Entry 3JTC (X-ray diffraction, 1.60 A resolution); this record covers chains A and C.

== Chain A ==
Molecule: Endothelial protein C receptor
From: Homo sapiens
Notes: fragment: extracellular domain
UniProt: Q9UNN8 (EPCR_HUMAN); residues 1-193 here correspond to UniProt positions 18-210 (UniProt number = residue number + 17)
Sequence (193 residues; row label = number of the first residue in the row):
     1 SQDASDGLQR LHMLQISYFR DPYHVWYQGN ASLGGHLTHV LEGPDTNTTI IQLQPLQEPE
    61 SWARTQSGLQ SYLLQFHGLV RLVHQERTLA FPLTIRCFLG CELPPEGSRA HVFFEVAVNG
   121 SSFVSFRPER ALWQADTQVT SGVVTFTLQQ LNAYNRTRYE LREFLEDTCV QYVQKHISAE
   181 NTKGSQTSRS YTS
Not modelled in the structure: 1-6, 179-193
Disulfide bonds: Cys-101/Cys-169
Covalently attached groups: N-acetylglucosamine (NAG) linked to Asn-30, Asn-119, Asn-155
Bound ions: Mg2+: Glu-86 (shared with Glu-25(C), Glu-29(C) of chain C); Ca2+: Glu-86 (shared with Glu-7(C), Glu-26(C), Glu-29(C) of chain C)
Small-molecule neighbours: phosphatidylethanolamine (PTY): Leu-11, Met-13, Leu-14, Gln-15, Gly-29, Ala-31, His-39, Leu-41, Ile-50, Thr-65, Gly-68, Leu-69, Tyr-72, Gln-75, Phe-76, Leu-79, Val-80, Val-83, Leu-89, Ile-95, Cys-97, Leu-99, Phe-114, Val-116, Val-118, Phe-123, Trp-133, Thr-147, Leu-151, Arg-156, Thr-157, Glu-160, Leu-161, Glu-163, Phe-164, Thr-168, Cys-169, Tyr-172
UniProt features mapped onto this chain:
  - glycosylation (N-linked (GlcNAc...) asparagine): Asn-30, Asn-47, Asn-119, Asn-155

== Chain C ==
Molecule: Vitamin K-dependent protein C
From: Homo sapiens
Notes: EC 3.4.21.69; fragment: GLA domain
UniProt: P04070 (PROC_HUMAN); residues 1-33 here correspond to UniProt positions 43-75 (UniProt number = residue number + 42)
Sequence (33 residues; numbered 1 to 33; the number before each row is that of its first residue):
     1 ANSFLEELRH SSLERECIEE ICDFEEAKEI FQN
Disulfide bonds: Cys-17/Cys-22
Modified / non-standard residues: Glu-6, Glu-7, Glu-14, Glu-16, Glu-19, Glu-20, Glu-25, Glu-26, Glu-29 (gamma-carboxy-glutamic acid; CGU)
Bound ions: Ca2+ site 1: Ala-1, Asn-2, Glu-6, Glu-7, Glu-16, Glu-26; Ca2+ site 2: Ala-1, Glu-6, Glu-16, Glu-20; Ca2+ site 3: Glu-7, Glu-26, Glu-29 (shared with Glu-86(A) of chain A); Ca2+ site 4: Glu-7, Glu-16, Glu-26, Glu-29; Mg2+ site 1: Glu-14, Glu-19; Ca2+ site 5 near Glu-20 (its only coordinating residue here); Mg2+ site 2: Glu-25, Glu-29 (shared with Glu-86(A) of chain A)
UniProt features mapped onto this chain:
  - modified residue (4-carboxyglutamate): Glu-6, Glu-7, Glu-14, Glu-16, Glu-19, Glu-20, Glu-25, Glu-26, Glu-29

== How chain A and chain C interact ==
Residue-residue contacts - 20 pairs, chain A then chain C:
  Gln-75(A) with Phe-4(C); Leu-5(C)
  Gly-78(A) with Leu-5(C); Leu-8(C)
  Leu-79(A) with Leu-5(C)
  Arg-81(A) with Leu-8(C)
  Leu-82(A) with Glu-7(C); Leu-8(C), hydrophobic
  Gln-85(A) with Leu-8(C)
  Glu-86(A) with Glu-7(C); Glu-25(C); Glu-29(C)
  Arg-87(A) with Glu-25(C)
  Gln-150(A) with Glu-7(C)
  Tyr-154(A) with Asn-2(C); Ser-3(C); Phe-4(C); Glu-7(C)
  Arg-156(A) with Phe-4(C)
  Thr-157(A) with Phe-4(C)

== Overview ==
12 residues of chain A and 8 residues of chain C are in contact. Chain A binds phosphatidylethanolamine.
Covalently linked N-acetylglucosamine: at Asn-30(A), Asn-119(A) and Asn-155(A). The Mg2+ site 2 is built by
Glu-86(A), Glu-25(C) and Glu-29(C).
Chain A is Endothelial protein C receptor and chain C is Vitamin K-dependent protein C, both from Homo
sapiens; the structure, Importance of Mg2+ in the Ca2+-Dependent Folding of the gamma-Carboxyglutamic Acid
Domains of Vitamin K-Dependent clotting ..., was determined by X-ray diffraction.
